7Y5W - chains A and C of the 10 polymer chains in the assembly; structure by electron microscopy, 3.50 A resolution.

== Chain A (and C) ==
Molecule: Histone H3.1
Organism: Homo sapiens
Notes: chain C of this document is another copy of the same molecule, construct and numbering; everything in this record applies to it too
UniProtKB: P68431 (H31_HUMAN); residues 0-135 here correspond to UniProt positions 1-136 (UniProt number = residue number + 1)
Chain sequence (136 residues; each row starts with the number of its first residue; numbering starts at 0):
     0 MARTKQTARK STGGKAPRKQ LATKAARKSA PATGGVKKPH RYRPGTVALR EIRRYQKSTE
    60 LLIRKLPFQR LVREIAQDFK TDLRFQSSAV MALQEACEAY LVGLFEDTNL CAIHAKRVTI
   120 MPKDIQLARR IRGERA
Not modelled in the structure: 0-58, 135 (chain C: 0-58, 134-135)
UniProt features mapped onto this chain:
  - modified residue: R2 (Asymmetric dimethylarginine), T3 (Phosphothreonine), K4 (Allysine), Q5 (5-glutamyl dopamine), T6 (Phosphothreonine), R8 (Citrulline), K9 (N6,N6,N6-trimethyllysine), S10 (ADP-ribosylserine), T11 (Phosphothreonine), K14 (N6-(2-hydroxyisobutyryl)lysine), R17 (Asymmetric dimethylarginine), K18 (N6-(2-hydroxyisobutyryl)lysine), K23 (N6-(2-hydroxyisobutyryl)lysine), R26 (Citrulline), K27 (N6,N6,N6-trimethyllysine), S28 (ADP-ribosylserine), K36 (N6,N6,N6-trimethyllysine), K37 (N6-methyllysine), Y41 (Phosphotyrosine), K56 (N6,N6,N6-trimethyllysine) and 8 more in UniProt
  - lipidation: K18 (N6-decanoyllysine)

== How chain A and chain C interact ==
Contacting residue pairs (24; chain A residue first):
  D106(A) - I130(C)
  L109(A) - L126(C)  hydrophobic
  L109(A) - R129(C)
  L109(A) - I130(C)  hydrophobic
  C110(A) - H113(C)  hydrogen bond (backbone-side chain)
  C110(A) - I130(C)  hydrophobic
  H113(A) - C110(C)
  H113(A) - A114(C)
  H113(A) - R116(C)
  H113(A) - D123(C)  salt bridge
  H113(A) - L126(C)
  A114(A) - H113(C)
  R116(A) - H113(C)
  K122(A) - K115(C)
  D123(A) - H113(C)  salt bridge
  L126(A) - L109(C)  hydrophobic
  L126(A) - H113(C)
  R129(A) - L109(C)
  I130(A) - D106(C)
  I130(A) - L109(C)  hydrophobic
  I130(A) - C110(C)  hydrophobic
  I130(A) - I130(C)  hydrophobic
  I130(A) - R131(C)
  R131(A) - I130(C)
Also at the interface, not in a pair above, chain A (13 interface residues in all): A127
Also at the interface, not in a pair above, chain C (14 interface residues in all): K122, A127

== Summary ==
13 residues of chain A face 14 of chain C across their interface, with 1 hydrogen bond and 2 salt bridges.
Polar contacts include H113(A)-D123(C) and C110(A)-H113(C).
Both chains are Histone H3.1 (Homo sapiens). Entry 7Y5W (Cryo-EM structure of the left-handed Di-tetrasome)
was determined by electron microscopy, deposited together with 7Y5K, 7Y5L, 7Y5O, 7Y5U, 7Y5V, 7Y61 and 4
further entries.
